5FWO - chain A; structure by X-ray diffraction, 1.70 A resolution.

== Chain A ==
Protein: Nanobody
Source organism: Lama glama
Notes: antibody fragment or engineered binder
Sequence (137 residues; numbered 0 to 119 plus 17 insertion-coded residues; the number before each row is that of its first residue; a row labelled like 82A-82B holds insertion residues (82A, then the next letters in order); numbering starts at 0):
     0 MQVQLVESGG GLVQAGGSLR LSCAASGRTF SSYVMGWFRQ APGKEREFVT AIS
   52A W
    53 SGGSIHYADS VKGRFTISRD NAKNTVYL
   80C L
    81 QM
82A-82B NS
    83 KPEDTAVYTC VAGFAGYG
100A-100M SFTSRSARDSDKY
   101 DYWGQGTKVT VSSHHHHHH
Not modelled in the structure: 0, 113-119
Disulfides: Cys22-Cys92

== In short ==
Chain A is Nanobody (Lama glama); the structure, Llama nanobody PorM_130, was determined by X-ray diffraction
(same publication as 5LMJ, 5LMW and 5LZ0).
